8OZD - chains A and I of the 8 polymer chains in the assembly; structure by electron microscopy, 3.89 A resolution.

Chain A:
Protein: TIR domain-containing protein
From: Maribacter polysiphoniae
Reference sequence: A0A316E683 (A0A316E683_9FLAO); residue numbers follow UniProt; this construct covers 1-452
Amino-acid sequence (452 residues; numbered 1 to 452; the number before each row is that of its first residue):
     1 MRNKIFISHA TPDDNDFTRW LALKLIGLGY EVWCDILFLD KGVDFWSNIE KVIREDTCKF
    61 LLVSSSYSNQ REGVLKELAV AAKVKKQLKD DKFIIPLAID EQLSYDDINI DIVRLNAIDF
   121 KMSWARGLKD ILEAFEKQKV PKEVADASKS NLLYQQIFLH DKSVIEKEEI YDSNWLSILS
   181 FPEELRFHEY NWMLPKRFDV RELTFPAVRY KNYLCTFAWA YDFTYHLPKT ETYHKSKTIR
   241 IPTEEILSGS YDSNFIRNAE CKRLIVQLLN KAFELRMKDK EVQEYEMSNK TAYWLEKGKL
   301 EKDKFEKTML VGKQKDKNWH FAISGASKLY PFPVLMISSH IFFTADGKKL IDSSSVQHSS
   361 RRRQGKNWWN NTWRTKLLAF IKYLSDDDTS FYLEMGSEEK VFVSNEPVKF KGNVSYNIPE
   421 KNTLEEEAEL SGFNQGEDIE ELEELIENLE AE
Unresolved in the structure: 419-452
What the authors report for this chain:
  - catalytic residues: Glu77 (citing earlier work)

Chain I:
Molecule: 18-nt RNA strand
Sequence (18 nucleotides; numbered 1 to 18; the number before each row is that of its first residue):
     1 UUUUUUUUUU UUUUUUUU

Chain A / chain I interface:
Residue-residue contacts - 15 pairs, chain A then chain I:
  Tyr210(A) - U17(I)  sugar contact
  Lys211(A) - U17(I)  hydrogen bond to the sugar
  Lys211(A) - U18(I)  sugar contact
  Glu260(A) - U16(I)  hydrogen bond to the sugar
  Tyr285(A) - U9(I)  phosphate contact
  Met287(A) - U8(I)  phosphate contact
  Met287(A) - U9(I)  phosphate contact
  Ser288(A) - U9(I)  sugar contact
  His340(A) - U8(I)  salt bridge to the phosphate
  Ser354(A) - U8(I)  hydrogen bond to the sugar
  Ser354(A) - U9(I)  hydrogen bond to the phosphate
  His358(A) - U7(I)  sugar contact
  His358(A) - U8(I)  sugar contact
  Arg361(A) - U7(I)  hydrogen bond to the phosphate
  Arg361(A) - U8(I)  salt bridge to the phosphate
Other interface residues (no listed pair), chain A (13 interface residues in all): Arg209, Glu286, Arg362
Other interface residues (no listed pair), chain I (8 interface residues in all): U6, U10

Overview:
The interface between chain A and chain I involves 13 residues on one side and 8 on the other; the contacts
include 5 hydrogen bonds and 2 salt bridges. Polar pairs include Lys211(A)-U17(I), Glu260(A)-U16(I) and
Ser354(A)-U8(I). From the paper: the catalytic residue Glu77(A).
Chain A is TIR domain-containing protein (Maribacter polysiphoniae) and chain I is an 18-nt RNA strand; the
structure, cryoEM structure of SPARTA complex dimer-3, was determined by electron microscopy together with
8OZ6, 8OZC, 8OZE, 8OZF, 8OZG and 8OZI from the same study.
